Entry 7ONR (X-ray diffraction, 2.05 A resolution); this record covers chain A.

Chain A:
Molecule: Poly [ADP-ribose] polymerase 1
Source organism: Homo sapiens
Notes: EC 2.4.2.30, 2.4.2.-; fragment: catalytic domain (662-1101)
Reference sequence: P09874 (PARP1_HUMAN); residue numbers follow UniProt; this construct covers 662-1011
Chain sequence (352 residues; row label = number of the first residue in the row):
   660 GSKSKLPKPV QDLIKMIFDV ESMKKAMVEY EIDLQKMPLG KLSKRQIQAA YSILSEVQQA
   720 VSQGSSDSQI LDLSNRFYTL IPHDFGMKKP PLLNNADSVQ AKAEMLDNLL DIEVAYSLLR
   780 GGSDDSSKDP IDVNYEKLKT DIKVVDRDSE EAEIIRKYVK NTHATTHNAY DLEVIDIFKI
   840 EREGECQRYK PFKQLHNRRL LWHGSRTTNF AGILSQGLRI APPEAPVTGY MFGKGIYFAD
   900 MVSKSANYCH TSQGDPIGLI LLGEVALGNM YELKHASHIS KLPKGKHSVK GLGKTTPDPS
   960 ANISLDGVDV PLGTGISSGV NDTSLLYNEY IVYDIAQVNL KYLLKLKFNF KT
Not modelled in the structure: 660-661
Sequence notes: expression tag (660-661); engineered mutation Ala762 (Val in P09874)
Curated features (UniProtKB/Swiss-Prot):
  - active site: Glu988 (For poly [ADP-ribose] polymerase activity)
  - binding site (NAD(+)): His862 to Ser864, Gly871, Arg878, Ser904
  - modified residue (Phosphoserine): Ser782, Ser786
  - cross-link: Lys748 (Glycyl lysine isopeptide (Lys-Gly) (interchain with G-Cter in SUMO1))
Ligand contacts: VKW (8-chloranyl-2-[3-[4-(1,5-dimethylimidazol-2-yl)piperazin-1-yl]propyl]-3H-quinazolin-4-one): Asp766, Asn767, Leu769, Asp770, Trp861, His862, Gly863, Ser864, Asn868, Arg878, Ile879, Ala880, Tyr896, Phe897, Ala898, Lys903, Ser904, Tyr907, Glu988

Overview:
Ligands of chain A: compound VKW. From UniProt: active-site residue Glu988 and 6 NAD+-binding residues.
Chain A is Poly [ADP-ribose] polymerase 1 (Homo sapiens); the structure, PARP1 catalytic domain in complex
with 8-chloroquinazolinone-based inhibitor (compound 9), was determined by X-ray diffraction, deposited
together with 7ONS and 7ONT.
